PDB entry 6OB0 | X-ray diffraction, 2.81 A resolution | chains A and E

# Chain A
Name: Lipoprotein lipase
Source organism: Homo sapiens
Notes: EC 3.1.1.34
Reference sequence: P06858 (LIPL_HUMAN); numbering as in UniProt (aligned over 28-475)
Sequence (448 residues; each row starts with the number of its first residue):
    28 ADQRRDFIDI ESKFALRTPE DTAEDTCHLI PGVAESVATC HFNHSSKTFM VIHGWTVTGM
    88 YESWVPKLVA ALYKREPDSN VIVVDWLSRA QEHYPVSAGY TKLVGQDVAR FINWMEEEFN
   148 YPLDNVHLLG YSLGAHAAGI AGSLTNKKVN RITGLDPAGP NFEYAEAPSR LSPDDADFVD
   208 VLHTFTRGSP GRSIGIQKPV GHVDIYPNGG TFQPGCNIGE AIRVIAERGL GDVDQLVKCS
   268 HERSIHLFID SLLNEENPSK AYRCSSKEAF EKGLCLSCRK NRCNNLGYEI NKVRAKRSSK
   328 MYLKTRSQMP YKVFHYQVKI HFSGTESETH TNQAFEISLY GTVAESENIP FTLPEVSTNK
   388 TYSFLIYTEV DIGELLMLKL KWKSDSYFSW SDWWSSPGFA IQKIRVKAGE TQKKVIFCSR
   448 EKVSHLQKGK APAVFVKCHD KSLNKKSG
Disordered / not traced: 28-29, 472-475
Curated features (UniProtKB/Swiss-Prot):
  - region: Arg32 to Thr53 (Interaction with GPIHBP1), Cys243 to Cys266 (Essential for determining substrate specificity), Trp417 to Trp421 (Important for interaction with lipoprotein particles), Lys430 to Lys434 (Important for heparin binding), Ile443 to Asp467 (Interaction with GPIHBP1)
  - active site: Ser159 (Nucleophile), Asp183 (Charge relay system), His268 (Charge relay system)
  - binding site (Ca(2+)): Ala194, Arg197, Ser199, Asp202
  - modified residue (3'-nitrotyrosine): Tyr121, Tyr191, Tyr343
  - glycosylation (N-linked (GlcNAc...) asparagine): Asn70, Asn386
Disulfides: Cys54-Cys67, Cys243-Cys266, Cys291-Cys302, Cys305-Cys310, Cys445-Cys465
Covalent attachments: N-acetylglucosamine (NAG) linked to Asn70, Asn386
Bound ions: Ca2+: Ala194, Arg197, Ser199, Asp202
Residues lining bound ligands:
  - M3D (7-(3-cyano-4-hydroxyphenyl)-N-[2-(morpholin-4-yl)ethyl]dibenzo[b,f]oxepine-10-carboxamide), molecule 1: Trp82, Val84, Gln262, Leu263, Val264, Lys265
  - M3D, molecule 2: Trp82, Val84, His120, Tyr121, Pro122, Ser159, Ala185, Pro187, Asn188, Ile221, Lys265, His268

# Chain E
Name: Glycosylphosphatidylinositol-anchored high density lipoprotein-binding protein 1
Source organism: Homo sapiens
Reference sequence: Q8IV16 (HDBP1_HUMAN); residues 21-151 here = UniProt positions 21-151
Sequence (131 residues; row label = number of the first residue in the row):
    21 QTQQEEEEED EDHGPDDYDE EDEDEVEEEE TNRLPGGRSR VLLRCYTCKS LPRDERCDLT
    81 QDCSHGQTCT TLIAHGNTES GLLTTHSTWC TDSCQPITKT VEGTQVTMTC CQSSLCNVPP
   141 WQSSRVQDPT G
Disordered / not traced: 21-60, 144-151
Differences from the reference sequence: engineered mutation Asp78 (Asn in Q8IV16), Asp82 (Asn in Q8IV16)
Disulfides: Cys65-Cys89, Cys68-Cys77, Cys83-Cys110, Cys114-Cys130, Cys131-Cys136

# Chain A / chain E interface
Contacting residue pairs (31; chain A residue first):
  Tyr367(A) - Glu122(E)
  Gly368(A) - Lys119(E)  hydrogen bond (backbone-side chain)
  Thr369(A) - Lys119(E)  hydrogen bond (backbone-side chain)
  Val370(A) - Lys119(E)
  Glu374(A) - Glu122(E)
  Leu403(A) - Met128(E)  hydrophobic
  Met404(A) - Val121(E)  hydrophobic
  Met404(A) - Glu122(E)
  Lys406(A) - Glu122(E)  salt bridge
  Cys445(A) - Ser70(E)
  Ser446(A) - Ser70(E)
  Arg447(A) - Ala94(E)
  Arg447(A) - His95(E)
  Arg447(A) - Gly96(E)  hydrogen bond (side chain-backbone)
  Arg447(A) - Thr98(E)
  Arg447(A) - Leu103(E)  hydrogen bond (side chain-backbone)
  Arg447(A) - Thr105(E)  hydrogen bond
  Glu448(A) - Thr98(E)  hydrogen bond
  Glu448(A) - Glu99(E)
  Glu448(A) - Ser100(E)  hydrogen bond
  Val463(A) - Leu92(E)  hydrophobic
  Lys464(A) - Leu92(E)
  Lys464(A) - Ser107(E)
  Cys465(A) - Lys69(E)
  Cys465(A) - Ser70(E)
  Cys465(A) - Ser107(E)
  Cys465(A) - Trp109(E)
  His466(A) - Trp109(E)
  Asp467(A) - Trp109(E)
  Asp467(A) - Thr111(E)
  Ser469(A) - Asp112(E)
Also at the interface, not in a pair above, chain A (21 interface residues in all): Ala371, Lys440, Ile443
Also at the interface, not in a pair above, chain E (25 interface residues in all): Cys68, Asn97, Thr104, Ile117, Thr124, Val126

# Overview
The interface between chain A and chain E involves 21 residues on one side and 25 on the other, with 7
hydrogen bonds and 1 salt bridge. Polar pairs include Lys406(A)-Glu122(E), Gly368(A)-Lys119(E) and
Thr369(A)-Lys119(E). Chain A binds compound M3D.
Chain A is Lipoprotein lipase and chain E is Glycosylphosphatidylinositol-anchored high density
lipoprotein-binding protein 1, both from Homo sapiens; the structure, Compound 2 bound structure of WT
Lipoprotein Lipase in Complex with GPIHBP1 Mutant N78D N82D produced ..., was determined by X-ray diffraction
together with 6OAU and 6OAZ from the same study.
